Entry 6ZP2 (electron microscopy, 3.10 A resolution); this record covers chains A and B of the 3 polymer chains in the assembly.

Chain A (and B):
Molecule: Spike glycoprotein
Organism: Severe acute respiratory syndrome coronavirus 2
Notes: chain B of this document is another copy of the same molecule, construct and numbering; everything in this record applies to it too
UniProtKB: P0DTC2 (SPIKE_SARS2); residues 14-1141 here = UniProt positions 14-1141
Sequence (1132 residues; each row starts with the number of its first residue):
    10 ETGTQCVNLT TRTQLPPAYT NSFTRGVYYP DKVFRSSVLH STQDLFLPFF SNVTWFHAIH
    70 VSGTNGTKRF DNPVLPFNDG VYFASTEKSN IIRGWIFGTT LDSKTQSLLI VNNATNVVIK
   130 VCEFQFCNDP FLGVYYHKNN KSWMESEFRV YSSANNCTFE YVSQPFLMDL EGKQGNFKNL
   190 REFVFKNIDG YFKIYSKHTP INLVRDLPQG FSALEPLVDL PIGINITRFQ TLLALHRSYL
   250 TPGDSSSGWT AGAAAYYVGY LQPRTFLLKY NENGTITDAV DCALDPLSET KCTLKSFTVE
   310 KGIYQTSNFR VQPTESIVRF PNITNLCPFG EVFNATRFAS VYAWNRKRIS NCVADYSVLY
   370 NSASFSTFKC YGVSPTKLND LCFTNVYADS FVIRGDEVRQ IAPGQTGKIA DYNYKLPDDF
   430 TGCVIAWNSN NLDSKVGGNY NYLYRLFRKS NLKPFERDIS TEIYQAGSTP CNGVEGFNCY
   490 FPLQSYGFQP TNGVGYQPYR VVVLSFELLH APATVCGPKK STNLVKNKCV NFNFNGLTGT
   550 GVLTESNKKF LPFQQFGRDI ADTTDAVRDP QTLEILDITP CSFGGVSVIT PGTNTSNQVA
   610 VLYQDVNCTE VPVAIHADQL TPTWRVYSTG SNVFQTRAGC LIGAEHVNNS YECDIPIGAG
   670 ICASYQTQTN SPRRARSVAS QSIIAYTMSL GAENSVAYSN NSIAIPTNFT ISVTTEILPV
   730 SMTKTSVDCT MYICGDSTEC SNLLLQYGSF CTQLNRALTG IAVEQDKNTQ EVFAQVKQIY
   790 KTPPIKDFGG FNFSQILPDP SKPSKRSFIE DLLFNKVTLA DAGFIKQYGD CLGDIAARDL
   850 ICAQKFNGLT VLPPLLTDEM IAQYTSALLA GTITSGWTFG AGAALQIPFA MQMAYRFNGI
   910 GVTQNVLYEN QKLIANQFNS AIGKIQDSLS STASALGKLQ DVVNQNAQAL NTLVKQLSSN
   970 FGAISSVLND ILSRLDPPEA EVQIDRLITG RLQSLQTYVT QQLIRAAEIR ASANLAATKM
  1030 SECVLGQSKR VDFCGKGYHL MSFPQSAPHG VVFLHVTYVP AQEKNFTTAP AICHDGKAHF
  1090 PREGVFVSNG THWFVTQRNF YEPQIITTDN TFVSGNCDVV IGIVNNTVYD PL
Not modelled in the structure: 10-13, 71-76, 619-631, 677-688
Differences from the reference sequence: expression tag (10-13); engineered mutation Pro-986 (Lys in P0DTC2), Pro-987 (Val in P0DTC2)
UniProt features mapped onto this chain:
  - region: Asn-280 to Cys-301 (Putative superantigen), Arg-403 to Asp-405 (Integrin-binding motif), Asn-448 to Phe-456 (Immunodominant HLA epitope recognized by the CD8+), Pro-681 to Ala-684 (Putative superantigen), Ser-816 to Tyr-837 (Fusion peptide 1), Lys-835 to Phe-855 (Fusion peptide 2)
  - site (Cleavage): Arg-685, Ser-686, Arg-815, Ser-816
  - glycosylation: Asn-17 (N-linked (GlcNAc...) (complex) asparagine), Asn-61 (N-linked (GlcNAc...) (hybrid) asparagine), Asn-74 (N-linked (GlcNAc...) (complex) asparagine), Asn-122 (N-linked (GlcNAc...) (hybrid) asparagine), Asn-149 (N-linked (GlcNAc...) (complex) asparagine), Asn-165 (N-linked (GlcNAc...) (complex) asparagine), Asn-234 (N-linked (GlcNAc...) (high mannose) asparagine), Asn-282 (N-linked (GlcNAc...) (complex) asparagine), Thr-323 (O-linked (GalNAc) threonine), Ser-325 (O-linked (HexNAc...) serine), Asn-331 (N-linked (GlcNAc...) (complex) asparagine), Asn-343 (N-linked (GlcNAc...) (complex) asparagine), Asn-603 (N-linked (GlcNAc...) (hybrid) asparagine), Asn-616 (N-linked (GlcNAc...) (complex) asparagine), Asn-657 (N-linked (GlcNAc...) (complex) asparagine), Thr-676 (O-linked (GlcNAc...) threonine), Thr-678 (O-linked (GlcNAc...) threonine), Asn-709 (N-linked (GlcNAc...) (high mannose) asparagine), Asn-717 (N-linked (GlcNAc...) (hybrid) asparagine), Asn-801 (N-linked (GlcNAc...) (hybrid) asparagine) and 3 more in UniProt
  - natural variant: Leu-18 (L18F: In strain: Beta/B.1.351, Gamma/P.1 and 1 more), Thr-19 (T19I: In strain: Omicron/BQ.1.1, Omicron/XBB.1.5 and 1 more; T19R: In strain: Delta/B.1.617.2, Omicron/BA.2 and 4 more), Thr-20 (T20N: In strain: Gamma/P.1), Leu-24 to Ala-27 (sequence variant, change not given here; In strain: Omicron/BA.2, Omicron/BA.2.12.1 and 6 more), Pro-26 (P26S: In strain: Gamma/P.1), Gln-52 (Q52H: In strain: Omicron/EG.5.1), Ala-67 (A67V: In strain: Eta/B.1.525, Omicron/BA.1), His-69 to Val-70 (deletion: In strain: Alpha/B.1.1.7, Eta/B.1.525 and 5 more), Gly-75 (G75V: In strain: Lambda/C.37), Thr-76 (T76I: In strain: Lambda/C.37), Asp-80 (D80A: In strain: Beta/B.1.351), Val-83 (V83A: In strain: Omicron/XBB.1.5, Omicron/EG.5.1), 79 further natural variant entries in UniProt
  - mutagenesis: His-69 to Val-70 (Increased incorporation of cleaved spike into virions), Asn-121 (N121Q: Partial loss of biliverdin affinity), Arg-190 (R190K: Partial loss of biliverdin affinity), Asn-234 (N234Q: Increased resistance to neutralizing antibodies), Asn-331 (N331Q: Reduced viral infectivity), Asn-343 (N343Q: Reduced viral infectivity), Leu-452 (L452R: Increased resistance to neutralizing antibodies. Decreases HLA binding to NF9 epitope. Increased binding affinity to human ACE2), Tyr-453 (Y453F: Decreased HLA binding to NF9 epitope. Increased binding affinity to human ACE2), Ala-475 (A475V: Increased resistance to neutralizing antibodies), Val-483 (V483A: Increased resistance to neutralizing antibodies), Glu-484 (E484D: Increased replication in human TMEM106B overexpressing cells), Phe-490 (F490L: Increased resistance to neutralizing antibodies and human covalescent sera neutralization), 14 further mutagenesis entries in UniProt
Disulfides: Cys-15/Cys-136, Cys-131/Cys-166, Cys-291/Cys-301, Cys-336/Cys-361, Cys-379/Cys-432, Cys-391/Cys-525, Cys-480/Cys-488, Cys-538/Cys-590, Cys-617/Cys-649, Cys-662/Cys-671, Cys-738/Cys-760, Cys-743/Cys-749, Cys-840/Cys-851, Cys-1032/Cys-1043, Cys-1082/Cys-1126
Glycans and other covalent adducts: N-acetylglucosamine (NAG) linked to Asn-61, Asn-234, Asn-282, Asn-331, Asn-343, Asn-603, Asn-616, Asn-657, Asn-709, Asn-717, Asn-801, Asn-1074, Asn-1098, Asn-1134
Small-molecule neighbours:
  - biliverdine ix alpha (BLA): Asn-99, Ile-101, Arg-102, Trp-104, Ile-119, Asn-121, Val-126, Met-177, Arg-190, Phe-192, Leu-226
  - linoleic acid (EIC), molecule 1: Cys-336, Pro-337, Phe-338, Val-341, Phe-342, Ile-358, Ala-363, Tyr-365, Leu-368, Tyr-369, Phe-374, Phe-377, Leu-387, Phe-392, Val-395, Ile-434, Leu-513, Phe-515
  - linoleic acid (EIC), molecule 2: Arg-408, Gln-409, Thr-415, Gly-416, Lys-417
  - N-acetylglucosamine (NAG; 2-acetamido-2-deoxy-beta-D-glucopyranose): His-146, Asn-148, Asn-149, Ser-151, Trp-152, Met-153
From the paper describing this entry:
  - conformationally variable residues (order/disorder transition): Phe-833 to Phe-855

Chain A / chain B interface:
Pairs across the interface (225; chain A residue first):
  Asp-40(A) / Phe-562(B)
  Lys-41(A) / His-519(B)
  Lys-41(A) / Ala-520(B)
  Lys-41(A) / Phe-562(B)
  Lys-41(A) / Gln-563(B)
  Lys-41(A) / Gln-564(B)
  Val-42(A) / Gln-563(B)  hydrogen bond (backbone-side chain)
  Val-42(A) / Phe-565(B)
  Val-42(A) / Arg-567(B)
  Phe-43(A) / Lys-557(B)
  Phe-43(A) / Lys-558(B)
  Phe-43(A) / Phe-559(B)  hydrophobic
  Phe-43(A) / Gln-563(B)
  Phe-43(A) / Phe-565(B)  hydrogen bond (backbone-backbone)
  Phe-43(A) / Gly-566(B)
  Phe-43(A) / Arg-567(B)  hydrogen bond (backbone-backbone)
  Val-47(A) / Ile-569(B)  hydrophobic
  Lys-113(A) / Ser-469(B)
  Gln-115(A) / Ile-468(B)
  Glu-132(A) / Ile-468(B)
  Asn-165(A) / Ile-468(B)
  Thr-167(A) / Arg-466(B)
  Asp-198(A) / Asp-428(B)
  Asp-198(A) / Pro-463(B)
  Asp-198(A) / Phe-464(B)
  Gly-199(A) / Pro-463(B)
  Tyr-200(A) / Arg-355(B)
  Tyr-200(A) / Tyr-396(B)
  Pro-225(A) / Phe-562(B)
  Asp-228(A) / Asn-394(B)
  Asp-228(A) / Tyr-396(B)
  Pro-230(A) / Arg-355(B)
  Pro-230(A) / Tyr-396(B)  hydrophobic
  Ile-231(A) / Arg-466(B)  hydrogen bond (backbone-side chain)
  Gly-232(A) / Phe-464(B)
  Gly-232(A) / Glu-465(B)
  Gly-232(A) / Arg-466(B)  hydrogen bond (backbone-backbone)
  Asn-234(A) / Glu-465(B)
  Tyr-369(A) / Thr-415(B)
  Tyr-369(A) / Gly-416(B)
  Tyr-369(A) / Lys-417(B)  hydrogen bond (backbone-side chain)
  Tyr-369(A) / Asp-420(B)
  Tyr-369(A) / Tyr-421(B)  hydrophobic
  Tyr-369(A) / Leu-455(B)  hydrophobic
  Asn-370(A) / Leu-455(B)
  Asn-370(A) / Gln-493(B)
  Ala-372(A) / Lys-417(B)
  Ser-373(A) / Arg-403(B)
  Ser-373(A) / Asp-405(B)
  Ser-373(A) / Tyr-505(B)  hydrogen bond
  Phe-374(A) / Asp-405(B)
  Phe-374(A) / Arg-408(B)
  Ser-375(A) / Asp-405(B)
  Ser-375(A) / Arg-408(B)
  Phe-377(A) / Arg-408(B)
  Pro-384(A) / Gly-413(B)
  Pro-384(A) / Thr-415(B)
  Thr-385(A) / Gly-413(B)
  Thr-385(A) / Gln-414(B)
  Gly-413(A) / Asp-985(B)
  Asp-427(A) / Pro-987(B)
  Asp-737(A) / Asn-317(B)
  Thr-739(A) / Arg-319(B)
  Met-740(A) / Asn-317(B)
  Asp-745(A) / Arg-319(B)  salt bridge
  Asp-745(A) / Thr-549(B)
  Asp-745(A) / Pro-589(B)
  Asp-745(A) / Ser-591(B)  hydrogen bond
  Asn-751(A) / Gln-52(B)  hydrogen bond
  Gln-755(A) / Ser-968(B)  hydrogen bond (backbone-side chain)
  Gln-755(A) / Asn-969(B)  hydrogen bond (side chain-backbone)
  Tyr-756(A) / Phe-970(B)
  Tyr-756(A) / Gly-971(B)
  Ser-758(A) / Gln-965(B)
  Phe-759(A) / Gln-965(B)
  Phe-759(A) / Ser-968(B)
  Phe-759(A) / Phe-970(B)  hydrophobic
  Phe-759(A) / Ser-1003(B)
  Thr-761(A) / Thr-302(B)
  Gln-762(A) / Thr-961(B)
  Gln-762(A) / Gln-965(B)
  Gln-762(A) / Thr-1006(B)
  Arg-765(A) / Gln-957(B)
  Arg-765(A) / Thr-961(B)  hydrogen bond
  Gln-784(A) / Lys-1045(B)
  Lys-786(A) / Gly-700(B)
  Lys-786(A) / Ala-701(B)
  Gln-787(A) / Ala-701(B)
  Gln-787(A) / Asn-703(B)  hydrogen bond
  Ile-788(A) / Leu-699(B)
  Ile-788(A) / Ala-701(B)  hydrogen bond (backbone-backbone)
  Ile-788(A) / Glu-702(B)
  Ile-788(A) / Asn-703(B)  hydrogen bond (backbone-backbone)
  Tyr-789(A) / Asn-703(B)
  Lys-790(A) / Glu-702(B)
  Lys-790(A) / Asn-703(B)
  Pro-792(A) / Tyr-707(B)  hydrophobic
  Asp-796(A) / Tyr-707(B)  hydrogen bond (backbone-side chain)
  Asp-796(A) / Asn-709(B)
  Phe-797(A) / Tyr-707(B)
  Ile-834(A) / Asp-614(B)
  Ile-834(A) / Gly-648(B)
  Lys-835(A) / Phe-592(B)
  Lys-835(A) / Asp-614(B)
  Gln-836(A) / Phe-592(B)
  Gln-836(A) / Asp-614(B)
  Gln-836(A) / Asn-616(B)
  Tyr-837(A) / Val-551(B)
  Tyr-837(A) / Thr-588(B)
  Tyr-837(A) / Pro-589(B)  hydrogen bond (side chain-backbone)
  Tyr-837(A) / Cys-590(B)  hydrogen bond (side chain-backbone)
  Tyr-837(A) / Phe-592(B)  hydrophobic
  Tyr-837(A) / Arg-634(B)
  Leu-841(A) / Thr-588(B)
  Ile-844(A) / Asp-586(B)
  Ile-844(A) / Thr-588(B)
  Arg-847(A) / Lys-557(B)
  Arg-847(A) / Asp-568(B)  salt bridge
  Arg-847(A) / Asp-574(B)  salt bridge
  Lys-854(A) / Phe-592(B)
  Lys-854(A) / Asp-614(B)  salt bridge
  Phe-855(A) / Thr-588(B)
  Phe-855(A) / Pro-589(B)
  Phe-855(A) / Phe-592(B)  hydrophobic
  Val-860(A) / Gln-613(B)  hydrogen bond (backbone-side chain)
  Leu-861(A) / Gln-314(B)
  Leu-861(A) / Gln-613(B)
  Pro-863(A) / Gly-667(B)
  Pro-863(A) / Ala-668(B)  hydrogen bond (backbone-backbone)
  Leu-864(A) / Pro-665(B)  hydrophobic
  Leu-864(A) / Ala-668(B)
  Leu-864(A) / Gly-669(B)  hydrogen bond (backbone-backbone)
  Leu-864(A) / Ile-670(B)
  Leu-864(A) / Cys-671(B)  hydrophobic
  Leu-864(A) / Met-697(B)  hydrophobic
  Leu-865(A) / Met-697(B)  hydrophobic
  Thr-866(A) / Arg-646(B)
  Thr-866(A) / Ala-668(B)
  Thr-866(A) / Gly-669(B)
  Met-869(A) / Gly-669(B)
  Met-869(A) / Thr-696(B)
  Met-869(A) / Leu-699(B)
  Gln-872(A) / Leu-699(B)
  Tyr-873(A) / Leu-699(B)  hydrogen bond (side chain-backbone)
  Thr-883(A) / Val-705(B)
  Thr-883(A) / Tyr-707(B)
  Trp-886(A) / Tyr-1047(B)
  Gly-889(A) / Asp-1041(B)
  Gly-889(A) / Lys-1045(B)  hydrogen bond (backbone-side chain)
  Ala-890(A) / Gly-1046(B)  hydrogen bond (backbone-backbone)
  Ala-890(A) / Tyr-1047(B)  hydrophobic
  Ala-892(A) / Glu-1072(B)
  Leu-894(A) / Ala-713(B)
  Leu-894(A) / Pro-715(B)
  Leu-894(A) / Glu-1072(B)
  Gln-895(A) / Ala-706(B)
  Gln-895(A) / Ser-711(B)
  Gln-895(A) / Ile-712(B)
  Gln-895(A) / Ala-713(B)  hydrogen bond (backbone-backbone)
  Gln-895(A) / Asn-1074(B)  hydrogen bond
  Ile-896(A) / Tyr-707(B)
  Ile-896(A) / Ile-712(B)  hydrophobic
  Pro-897(A) / Tyr-707(B)
  Pro-897(A) / Ser-708(B)
  Pro-897(A) / Asn-709(B)
  Pro-897(A) / Ser-711(B)
  Phe-898(A) / Tyr-707(B)  hydrogen bond (backbone-side chain)
  Met-900(A) / Thr-1077(B)
  Met-900(A) / Ala-1078(B)
  Met-900(A) / Pro-1079(B)  hydrophobic
  Met-900(A) / Val-1094(B)  hydrophobic
  Tyr-904(A) / Arg-1107(B)  hydrogen bond
  Asn-907(A) / Arg-1091(B)
  Asn-907(A) / Glu-1092(B)  hydrogen bond
  Gln-913(A) / Phe-1089(B)
  Gln-913(A) / Pro-1090(B)  hydrogen bond (side chain-backbone)
  Asn-914(A) / Phe-1089(B)
  Asn-914(A) / Phe-1121(B)
  Asn-914(A) / Ser-1123(B)  hydrogen bond
  Tyr-917(A) / Pro-1079(B)
  Tyr-917(A) / Phe-1089(B)  hydrophobic
  Tyr-917(A) / Val-1129(B)  hydrophobic
  Glu-918(A) / Ser-1123(B)
  Gln-920(A) / Ile-1130(B)
  Val-963(A) / Ala-570(B)
  Leu-966(A) / Ala-570(B)
  Ser-967(A) / Ile-569(B)
  Ser-967(A) / Ala-570(B)
  Ser-967(A) / Asp-571(B)
  Ser-975(A) / Asp-571(B)  hydrogen bond
  Val-976(A) / Asp-571(B)
  Asn-978(A) / Thr-547(B)  hydrogen bond (side chain-backbone)
  Asn-978(A) / Gly-548(B)
  Asp-979(A) / Leu-518(B)
  Leu-981(A) / Lys-386(B)  hydrogen bond (backbone-side chain)
  Ser-982(A) / Lys-386(B)
  Ser-982(A) / Leu-390(B)
  Ser-982(A) / Leu-518(B)
  Ser-982(A) / Gly-545(B)
  Ser-982(A) / Thr-547(B)
  Arg-983(A) / Gly-381(B)  hydrogen bond (side chain-backbone)
  Arg-983(A) / Val-382(B)
  Arg-983(A) / Ser-383(B)  hydrogen bond (backbone-backbone)
  Arg-983(A) / Lys-386(B)
  Arg-983(A) / Leu-517(B)
  Arg-983(A) / Leu-518(B)
  Leu-984(A) / Gly-381(B)
  Leu-984(A) / Ser-383(B)
  Leu-984(A) / Lys-386(B)
  Asp-985(A) / Ser-383(B)  hydrogen bond (backbone-side chain)
  Asp-985(A) / Thr-385(B)
  Asp-994(A) / Gly-971(B)
  Gln-1005(A) / Thr-1006(B)
  Thr-1009(A) / Thr-1009(B)
  Leu-1012(A) / Gln-1010(B)
  Leu-1012(A) / Ile-1013(B)  hydrophobic
  Arg-1019(A) / Glu-1017(B)  salt bridge
  Thr-1027(A) / Arg-1039(B)
  Ser-1030(A) / Val-1040(B)
  Ser-1030(A) / Asp-1041(B)
  Glu-1031(A) / Arg-1039(B)  salt bridge
  Glu-1031(A) / Val-1040(B)
  Leu-1034(A) / Asp-1041(B)
  Gly-1035(A) / Val-1040(B)
  Arg-1039(A) / Arg-1039(B)
Also at the interface, not in a pair above, chain A (132 interface residues in all): Arg-44, Leu-48, Glu-224, Asn-282, Tyr-365, Ser-366, Ser-371, Thr-376, Val-503, Ser-735, Leu-754, Ala-766, Phe-833, Cys-840, Gly-857, Thr-859, Pro-862, Ile-882, Thr-887, Gly-891, Gln-1002, Ile-1013
Also at the interface, not in a pair above, chain B (148 interface residues in all): Ser-50, Ser-316, Arg-357, Pro-426, Glu-471, Val-503, Leu-546, Thr-553, Leu-560, Thr-572, Val-615, Gln-644, Ala-647, Cys-662, Ile-666, Ser-704, Asn-710, Pro-986, Gln-1002, Val-1068, Val-1128
Interface features reported in the paper:
  - pairs named by the authors: Lys-854(A)/Asp-614(B) (salt bridge)

In short:
132 residues of chain A face 148 of chain B across their interface; the contacts include 37 hydrogen bonds and
6 salt bridges. Polar pairs include Asp-745(A)/Arg-319(B), Arg-847(A)/Asp-568(B) and Arg-847(A)/Asp-574(B).
The authors report a salt bridge between Lys-854(A) and Asp-614(B). From the paper: conformational variability
at Phe-833(A).
Chain A and chain B are both Spike glycoprotein (Severe acute respiratory syndrome coronavirus 2); the
structure, Structure of SARS-CoV-2 Spike Protein Trimer (K986P, V987P, single Arg S1/S2 cleavage site) in
Locked State, was determined by electron microscopy (same publication as 6ZOX, 6ZOY, 6ZOZ, 6ZP0 and 6ZP1).
